PDB entry 3LVE | X-ray diffraction, 2.00 A resolution | chain A

# Chain A
Molecule: LEN
From: Homo sapiens
Reference sequence: P01625 (KV4A_HUMAN); the construct lacks a stretch of the UniProt sequence, so the offset changes along the chain: 1-27 = UniProt 1-27; 28-108 = UniProt 34-114
Sequence (114 residues; row label = number of the first residue in the row; a row labelled like 27A-27F holds insertion residues (27A, then the next letters in order)):
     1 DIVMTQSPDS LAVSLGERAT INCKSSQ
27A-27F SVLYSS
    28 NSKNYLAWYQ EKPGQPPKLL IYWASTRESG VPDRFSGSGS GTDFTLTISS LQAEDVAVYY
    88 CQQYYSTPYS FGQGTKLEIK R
Differences from the reference sequence: engineered mutation Glu38 (Gln44 in P01625)
Cystine bridges: Cys23-Cys88
Ion coordination: Zn2+: Asp9, Glu17

# Overview
Asp9 and Glu17 coordinate Zn2+.
Chain A is LEN (Homo sapiens); the structure, Len Q38E mutant: A domain flip from a single amino acid
substitution, was determined by X-ray diffraction together with 2LVE and 4LVE from the same study.
